PDB entry 5XE9 | X-ray diffraction, 3.10 A resolution | chains A and B

[Chain A (and B)]
Protein: Putative ABC transporter, ATP-binding protein ComA
Source organism: Streptococcus mutans serotype c
Notes: chain B of this document is another copy of the same molecule, construct and numbering; everything in this record applies to it too
UniProtKB: Q8DW05 (Q8DW05_STRMU); residues 6-150 here correspond to UniProt positions 50-194 (UniProt number = residue number + 44)
Amino-acid sequence (152 residues; row label = number of the first residue in the row):
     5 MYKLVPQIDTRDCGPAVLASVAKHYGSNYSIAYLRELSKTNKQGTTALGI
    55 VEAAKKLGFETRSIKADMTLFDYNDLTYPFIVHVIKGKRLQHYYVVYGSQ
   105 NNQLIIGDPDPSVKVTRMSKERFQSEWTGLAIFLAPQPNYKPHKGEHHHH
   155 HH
Not modelled in the structure: 5, 142-156 (chain B: 5, 26-38, 141-156)
Differences from the reference sequence: initiating methionine (5); expression tag (151-156)
What the authors report for this chain:
  - binding site for the ligand 6CH: Ala70, Asp71 to Tyr77, Phe137
  - conformationally variable residues (side-chain flip): Arg66
  - catalytic residues: Cys17, His96, Asp112 (citing earlier work)
  - mutagenesis - A70R (approximately 1%): decreased catalytic activity

[Chain A / chain B interface]
Contacting residue pairs - 29 pairs, chain A then chain B:
  Lys43(A) with Gln47(B)
  Gln47(A) with Lys43(B); Thr50(B), hydrogen bond; Leu52(B); Gly53(B), hydrogen bond (side chain-backbone); Glu56(B), hydrogen bond
  Thr50(A) with Gln47(B); Thr49(B); Gln95(B)
  Ala51(A) with Leu94(B), hydrophobic; Gln95(B), hydrogen bond (backbone-side chain)
  Leu52(A) with Gln47(B); Leu94(B), hydrophobic
  Glu56(A) with Gln47(B)
  Ser67(A) with Lys92(B)
  Lys69(A) with Ile89(B); Ser129(B); Trp131(B), hydrogen bond (side chain-backbone)
  His87(A) with His87(B)
  Ile89(A) with Lys69(B)
  Leu94(A) with Ala51(B), hydrophobic; Leu52(B), hydrophobic
  Gln95(A) with Thr50(B); Gln95(B), hydrogen bond
  Gln128(A) with Lys69(B)
  Ser129(A) with Lys69(B), hydrogen bond (backbone-side chain)
  Glu130(A) with Lys69(B), hydrogen bond (backbone-side chain)
  Trp131(A) with Lys69(B), hydrogen bond (backbone-side chain)
  Thr132(A) with Thr132(B)
Also at the interface, not in a pair above, chain A (25 interface residues in all): Asn45, Lys46, Thr49, Gly53, Val55, Arg66, Lys92, Leu134
Also at the interface, not in a pair above, chain B (23 interface residues in all): Asn45, Val55, Ser67, Gln128, Glu130, Leu134

[Overview]
Chain A and chain B form an interface of 25 and 23 residues respectively, with 9 hydrogen bonds. Polar
contacts include Gln47(A)-Thr50(B), Gln47(A)-Gly53(B) and Gln47(A)-Glu56(B). From the paper: catalytic
residues Cys17(A), His96(A) and Asp112(A); A70R of chain A reduces catalytic activity.
Both chains are Putative ABC transporter, ATP-binding protein ComA (Streptococcus mutans serotype c). Entry
5XE9 (Crystal Structure of the Complex of the Peptidase Domain of Streptococcus mutans ComA with a Small ...)
was determined by X-ray diffraction (same publication as 5XE8).
